Entry 8QZ0 (electron microscopy, 3.80 A resolution); this record covers chains D and J of the 22 polymer chains in the assembly.

[Chain D]
Molecule: Histone H4
Source organism: Saccharomyces cerevisiae S288C
UniProt: P02309 (H4_YEAST); residues 0-102 here correspond to UniProt positions 1-103 (UniProt number = residue number + 1)
Chain sequence (103 residues; row label = number of the first residue in the row; numbering starts at 0):
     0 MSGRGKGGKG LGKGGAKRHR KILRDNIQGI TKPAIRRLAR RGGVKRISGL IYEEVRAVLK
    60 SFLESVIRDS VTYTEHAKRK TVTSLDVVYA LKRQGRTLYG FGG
Unresolved in the structure: 0-23, 95-102
Swiss-Prot annotation at these positions:
  - DNA-binding region: Lys16 to Lys20
  - modified residue: Lys5 (N6-acetyl-N6-methyllysine), Lys8 (N6-acetyllysine), Lys12 (N6-acetyl-N6-methyllysine), Lys16 (N6-acetyllysine), Lys31 (N6-succinyllysine), Arg55 (Omega-N-methylarginine), Ser60 (Phosphoserine), Ser64 (Phosphoserine), Lys77 (N6-succinyllysine), Lys79 (N6-acetyllysine), Lys91 (N6-glutaryllysine)

[Chain J]
Molecule: 118-nt DNA strand
Sequence (118 nucleotides; row label = number of the first residue in the row; numbers below 1 keep their minus sign (DG-42 is residue -42)):
   -42 GACTAGGGAG TAATCCCCTT GGCGGTTAAA ACGCGGGGGA CAGCGCGTAC GTGCGTTTAA
    18 GCGGTGCTAG AGCTGTCTAC GACCAATTGA GCGGCCTCGG CACCGGGATT CTCCAGGG
Unresolved in the structure: -42 to -38

[Interface between chain D and chain J]
Contacting residue pairs - 15 pairs, chain D then chain J:
  Arg39(D) - DC7(J)  sugar contact
  Arg39(D) - DG8(J)  salt bridge to the phosphate
  Val43(D) - DG8(J)  phosphate contact
  Lys44(D) - DC7(J)  phosphate contact
  Lys44(D) - DG8(J)  phosphate contact
  Arg45(D) - DC7(J)  sugar contact
  Ile46(D) - DC7(J)  hydrogen bond to the phosphate
  Ile46(D) - DG8(J)  phosphate contact
  Ser47(D) - DC7(J)  phosphate contact
  Arg78(D) - DA28(J)  salt bridge to the phosphate
  Arg78(D) - DG29(J)  phosphate contact
  Lys79(D) - DG27(J)  phosphate contact
  Lys79(D) - DA28(J)  salt bridge to the phosphate
  Thr80(D) - DG27(J)  hydrogen bond to the phosphate
  Thr80(D) - DA28(J)  hydrogen bond to the phosphate
Also at the interface, not in a pair above, chain D (11 interface residues in all): Gly42, Gly48

[Overview]
11 residues of chain D face 5 of chain J across their interface; the contacts include 3 hydrogen bonds and 3
salt bridges. Polar contacts include Ile46(D)-DC7(J), Thr80(D)-DG27(J) and Thr80(D)-DA28(J). Curated
annotation (UniProt) lists a DNA-binding region on chain D.
Chain D is Histone H4 (Saccharomyces cerevisiae S288C) and chain J is a 118-nt DNA strand; the structure,
SWR1-hexasome-dimer complex, was determined by electron microscopy, deposited together with 8QYV and 9FBW.
